PDB entry 8TQW | electron microscopy, 8.20 A resolution (very low resolution: no residue pairs are listed; an interface is given only as per-side residue counts) | chains c and d of the 29 polymer chains in the assembly

== Chain c ==
Name: Mediator of RNA polymerase II transcription subunit 12
Organism: Homo sapiens
Reference sequence: Q93074 (MED12_HUMAN); residues 1-2177 here = UniProt positions 1-2177
Sequence (2177 residues; numbered 1 to 2177; the number before each row is that of its first residue):
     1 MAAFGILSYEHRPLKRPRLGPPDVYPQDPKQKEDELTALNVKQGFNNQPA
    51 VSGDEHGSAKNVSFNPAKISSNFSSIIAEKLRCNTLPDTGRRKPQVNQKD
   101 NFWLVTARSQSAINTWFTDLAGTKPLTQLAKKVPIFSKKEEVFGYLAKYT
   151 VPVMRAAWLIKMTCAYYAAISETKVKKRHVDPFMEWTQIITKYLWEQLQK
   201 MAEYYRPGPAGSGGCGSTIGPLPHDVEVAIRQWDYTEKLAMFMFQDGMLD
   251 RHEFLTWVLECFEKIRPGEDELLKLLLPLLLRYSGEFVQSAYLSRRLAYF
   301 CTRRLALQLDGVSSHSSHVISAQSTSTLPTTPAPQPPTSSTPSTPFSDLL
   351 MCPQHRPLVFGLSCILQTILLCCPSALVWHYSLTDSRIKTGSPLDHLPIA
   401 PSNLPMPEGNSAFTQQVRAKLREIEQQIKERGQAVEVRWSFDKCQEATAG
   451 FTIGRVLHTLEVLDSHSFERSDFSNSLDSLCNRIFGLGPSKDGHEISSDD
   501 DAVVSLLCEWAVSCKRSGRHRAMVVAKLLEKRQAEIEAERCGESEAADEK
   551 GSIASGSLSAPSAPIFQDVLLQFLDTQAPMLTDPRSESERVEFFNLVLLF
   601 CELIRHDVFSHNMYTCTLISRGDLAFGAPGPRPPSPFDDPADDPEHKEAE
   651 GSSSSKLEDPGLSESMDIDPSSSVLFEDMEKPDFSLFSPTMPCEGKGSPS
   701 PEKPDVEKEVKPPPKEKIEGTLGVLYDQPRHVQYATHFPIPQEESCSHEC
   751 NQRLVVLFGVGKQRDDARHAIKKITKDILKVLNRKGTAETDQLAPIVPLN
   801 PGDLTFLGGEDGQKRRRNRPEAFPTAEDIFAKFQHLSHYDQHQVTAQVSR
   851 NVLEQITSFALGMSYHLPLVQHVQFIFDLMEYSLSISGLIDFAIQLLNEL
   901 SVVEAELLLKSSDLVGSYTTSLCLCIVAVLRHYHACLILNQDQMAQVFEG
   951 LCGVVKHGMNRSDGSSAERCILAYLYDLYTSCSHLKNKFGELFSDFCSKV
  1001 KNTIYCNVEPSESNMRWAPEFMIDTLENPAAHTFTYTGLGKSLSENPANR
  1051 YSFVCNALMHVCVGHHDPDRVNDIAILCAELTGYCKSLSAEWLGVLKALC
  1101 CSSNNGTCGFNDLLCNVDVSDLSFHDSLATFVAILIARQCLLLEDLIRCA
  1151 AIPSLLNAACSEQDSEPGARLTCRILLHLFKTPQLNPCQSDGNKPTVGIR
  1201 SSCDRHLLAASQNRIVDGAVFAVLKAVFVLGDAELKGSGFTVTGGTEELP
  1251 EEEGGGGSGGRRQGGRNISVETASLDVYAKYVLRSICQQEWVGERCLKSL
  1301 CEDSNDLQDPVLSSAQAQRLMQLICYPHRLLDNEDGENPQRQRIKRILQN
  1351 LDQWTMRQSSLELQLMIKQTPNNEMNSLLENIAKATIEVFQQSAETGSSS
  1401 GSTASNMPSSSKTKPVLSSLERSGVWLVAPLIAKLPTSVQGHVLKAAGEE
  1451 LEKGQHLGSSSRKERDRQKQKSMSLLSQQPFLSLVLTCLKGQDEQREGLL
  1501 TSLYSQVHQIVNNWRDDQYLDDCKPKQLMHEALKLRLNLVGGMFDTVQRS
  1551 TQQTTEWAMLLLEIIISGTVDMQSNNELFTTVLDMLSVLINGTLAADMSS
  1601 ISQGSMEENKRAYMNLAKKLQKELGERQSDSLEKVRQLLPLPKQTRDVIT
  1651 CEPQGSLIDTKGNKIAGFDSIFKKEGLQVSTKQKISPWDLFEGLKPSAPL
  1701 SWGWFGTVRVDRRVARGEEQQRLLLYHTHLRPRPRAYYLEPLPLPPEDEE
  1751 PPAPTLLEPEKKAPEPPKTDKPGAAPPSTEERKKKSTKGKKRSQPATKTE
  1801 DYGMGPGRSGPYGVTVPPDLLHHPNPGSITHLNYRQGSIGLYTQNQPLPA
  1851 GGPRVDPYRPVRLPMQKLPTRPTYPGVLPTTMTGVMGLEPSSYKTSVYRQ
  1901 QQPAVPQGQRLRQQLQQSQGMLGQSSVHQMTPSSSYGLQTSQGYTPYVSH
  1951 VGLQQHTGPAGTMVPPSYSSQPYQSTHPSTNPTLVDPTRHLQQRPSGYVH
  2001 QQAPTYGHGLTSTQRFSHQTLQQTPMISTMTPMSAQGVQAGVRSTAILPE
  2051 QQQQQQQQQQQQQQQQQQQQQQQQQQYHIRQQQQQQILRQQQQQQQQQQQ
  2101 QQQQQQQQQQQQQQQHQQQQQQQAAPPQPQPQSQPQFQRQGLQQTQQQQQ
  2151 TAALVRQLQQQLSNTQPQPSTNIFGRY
Not modelled in the structure: 1-2, 174-179, 208-221, 311-344, 378-390, 441-444, 486-497, 627-726, 1182-1194, 1240-1268, 1400-1414, 1517-1524, 1596-1608, 1625-1629, 1654-1675, 1743-2177
Ion coordination: Zn2+: His1727, His1729 (shared with Cys1896(d), Cys1899(d) of chain d)
Swiss-Prot annotation at these positions:
  - modified residue: Lys80 (N6-acetyllysine), Tyr166 (Phosphotyrosine), Ser635 (Phosphoserine), Ser665 (Phosphoserine), Ser698 (Phosphoserine), Ser700 (Phosphoserine), Ser1258 (Phosphoserine), Ser1269 (Phosphoserine), Lys1798 (N6-acetyllysine), Arg1899 (Asymmetric dimethylarginine), Arg1910 (Omega-N-methylarginine), Arg1994 (Asymmetric dimethylarginine), Arg2015 (Asymmetric dimethylarginine)

== Chain d ==
Name: Mediator of RNA polymerase II transcription subunit 13
Organism: Homo sapiens
Reference sequence: Q9UHV7 (MED13_HUMAN); numbering as in UniProt (aligned over 1-2174)
Sequence (2174 residues; each row starts with the number of its first residue):
     1 MSASFVPNGASLEDCHCNLFCLADLTGIKWKKYVWQGPTSAPILFPVTEE
    51 DPILSSFSRCLKADVLGVWRRDQRPGRRELWIFWWGEDPSFADLIHHDLS
   101 EEEDGVWENGLSYECRTLLFKAVHNLLERCLMNRNFVRIGKWFVKPYEKD
   151 EKPINKSEHLSCSFTFFLHGDSNVCTSVEINQHQPVYLLSEEHITLAQQS
   201 NSPFQVILCPFGLNGTLTGQAFKMSDSATKKLIGEWKQFYPISCCLKEMS
   251 EEKQEDMDWEDDSLAAVEVLVAGVRMIYPACFVLVPQSDIPTPSPVGSTH
   301 CSSSCLGVHQVPASTRDPAMSSVTLTPPTSPEEVQTVDPQSVQKWVKFSS
   351 VSDGFNSDSTSHHGGKIPRKLANHVVDRVWQECNMNRAQNKRKYSASSGG
   401 LCEEATAAKVASWDFVEATQRTNCSCLRHKNLKSRNAGQQGQAPSLGQQQ
   451 QILPKHKTNEKQEKSEKPQKRPLTPFHHRVSVSDDVGMDADSASQRLVIS
   501 APDSQVRFSNIRTNDVAKTPQMHGTEMANSPQPPPLSPHPCDVVDEGVTK
   551 TPSTPQSQHFYQMPTPDPLVPSKPMEDRIDSLSQSFPPQYQEAVEPTVYV
   601 GTAVNLEEDEANIAWKYYKFPKKKDVEFLPPQLPSDKFKDDPVGPFGQES
   651 VTSVTELMVQCKKPLKVSDELVQQYQIKNQCLSAIASDAEQEPKIDPYAF
   701 VEGDEEFLFPDKKDRQNSEREAGKKHKVEDGTSSVTVLSHEEDAMSLFSP
   751 SIKQDAPRPTSHARPPSTSLIYDSDLAVSYTDLDNLFNSDEDELTPGSKK
   801 SANGSDDKASCKESKTGNLDPLSCISTADLHKMYPTPPSLEQHIMGFSPM
   851 NMNNKEYGSMDTTPGGTVLEGNSSSIGAQFKIEVDEGFCSPKPSEIKDFS
   901 YVYKPENCQILVGCSMFAPLKTLPSQYLPPIKLPEECIYRQSWTVGKLEL
   951 LSSGPSMPFIKEGDGSNMDQEYGTAYTPQTHTSFGMPPSSAPPSNSGAGI
  1001 LPSPSTPRFPTPRTPRTPRTPRGAGGPASAQGSVKYENSDLYSPASTPST
  1051 CRPLNSVEPATVPSIPEAHSLYVNLILSESVMNLFKDCNFDSCCICVCNM
  1101 NIKGADVGVYIPDPTQEAQYRCTCGFSAVMNRKFGNNSGLFLEDELDIIG
  1151 RNTDCGKEAEKRFEALRATSAEHVNGGLKESEKLSDDLILLLQDQCTNLF
  1201 SPFGAADQDPFPKSGVISNWVRVEERDCCNDCYLALEHGRQFMDNMSGGK
  1251 VDEALVKSSCLHPWSKRNDVSMQCSQDILRMLLSLQPVLQDAIQKKRTVR
  1301 PWGVQGPLTWQQFHKMAGRGSYGTDESPEPLPIPTFLLGYDYDYLVLSPF
  1351 ALPYWERLMLEPYGSQRDIAYVVLCPENEALLNGAKSFFRDLTAIYESCR
  1401 LGQHRPVSRLLTDGIMRVGSTASKKLSEKLVAEWFSQAADGNNEAFSKLK
  1451 LYAQVCRYDLGPYLASLPLDSSLLSQPNLVAPTSQSLITPPQMTNTGNAN
  1501 TPSATLASAASSTMTVTSGVAISTSVATANSTLTTASTSSSSSSNLNSGV
  1551 SSNKLPSFPPFGSMNSNAAGSMSTQANTVQSGQLGGQQTSALQTAGISGE
  1601 SSSLPTQPHPDVSESTMDRDKVGIPTDGDSHAVTYPPAIVVYIIDPFTYE
  1651 NTDESTNSSSVWTLGLLRCFLEMVQTLPPHIKSTVSVQIIPCQYLLQPVK
  1701 HEDREIYPQHLKSLAFSAFTQCRRPLPTSTNVKTLTGFGPGLAMETALRS
  1751 PDRPECIRLYAPPFILAPVKDKQTELGETFGEAGQKYNVLFVGYCLSHDQ
  1801 RWILASCTDLYGELLETCIINIDVPNRARRKKSSARKFGLQKLWEWCLGL
  1851 VQMSSLPWRVVIGRLGRIGHGELKDWSCLLSRRNLQSLSKRLKDMCRMCG
  1901 ISAADSPSILSACLVAMEPQGSFVIMPDSVSTGSVFGRSTTLNMQTSQLN
  1951 TPQDTSCTHILVFPTSASVQVASATYTTENLDLAFNPNNDGADGMGIFDL
  2001 LDTGDDLDPDIINILPASPTGSPVHSPGSHYPHGGDAGKGQSTDRLLSTE
  2051 PHEEVPNILQQPLALGYFVSTAKAGPLPDWFWSACPQAQYQCPLFLKASL
  2101 HLHVPSVQSDELLHSKHSHPLDSNQTSDVLRFVLEQYNALSWLTCDPATQ
  2151 DRRSCLPIHFVVLNQLYNFIMNML
Not modelled in the structure: 1-10, 40-46, 148-156, 245-262, 289-334, 350-1069, 1113-1115, 1169-1183, 1202-1218, 1245-1253, 1269-1272, 1296-1302, 1320-1326, 1420-1446, 1466-1615, 1632-1634, 1649-1661, 1699-1707, 1771-1784, 1826-1833, 1932-1947, 1971-2055, 2110-2117
Disulfides: Cys1232-Cys1260, Cys1456-Cys1669
Ion coordination: Zn2+ site 1: Cys1096, Cys1098, Cys1122, Cys1124; Zn2+ site 2: Cys1896, Cys1899 (shared with His1727(c), His1729(c) of chain c)
Swiss-Prot annotation at these positions:
  - motif: Leu1188 to Leu1192 (LXXLL motif 1), Leu1279 to Leu1283 (LXXLL motif 2)
  - modified residue (Phosphoserine): Ser395, Ser500, Ser504, Ser530, Ser537, Ser826, Ser890, Ser1029
From the paper describing this entry:
  - mutagenesis - M916D/F917D/A918Y: decreased binding to cMED
  - mutagenesis - F847D/S848Y/P849D: unchanged binding to cMED
  - mutagenesis - M916D/F917D/A918Y: abolished binding to RNA Pol II CTD

== Chain c / chain d interface ==
At this resolution (8 A) residue pairs are not listed: 83 residues of chain c and 84 of chain d lie at the interface.

== In short ==
83 residues of chain c and 84 residues of chain d are in contact. His1727(c), His1729(c), Cys1896(d) and
Cys1899(d) form the Zn2+ site 2. Cys1096(d), Cys1098(d), Cys1122(d) and Cys1124(d) coordinate Zn2+ site 1. The
paper reports that M916D/F917D/A918Y of chain d reduce binding to cMED; M916D/F917D/A918Y of chain d abolish
binding to RNA Pol II CTD.
Chain c is Mediator of RNA polymerase II transcription subunit 12 and chain d is Mediator of RNA polymerase II
transcription subunit 13, both from Homo sapiens; the structure, Structure of human transcriptional Mediator
complex, was determined by electron microscopy (same publication as 8TQ2, 8TQC and 8TRH).
